8B0J - chains C and K of the 7 polymer chains in the assembly; structure by electron microscopy, 3.99 A resolution.

[Chain C]
Protein: RNase adapter protein RapZ
From: Escherichia coli K-12
UniProt: P0A894 (RAPZ_ECOLI); residues 1-284 here = UniProt positions 1-284
Amino-acid sequence (284 residues; numbered 1 to 284; the number before each row is that of its first residue):
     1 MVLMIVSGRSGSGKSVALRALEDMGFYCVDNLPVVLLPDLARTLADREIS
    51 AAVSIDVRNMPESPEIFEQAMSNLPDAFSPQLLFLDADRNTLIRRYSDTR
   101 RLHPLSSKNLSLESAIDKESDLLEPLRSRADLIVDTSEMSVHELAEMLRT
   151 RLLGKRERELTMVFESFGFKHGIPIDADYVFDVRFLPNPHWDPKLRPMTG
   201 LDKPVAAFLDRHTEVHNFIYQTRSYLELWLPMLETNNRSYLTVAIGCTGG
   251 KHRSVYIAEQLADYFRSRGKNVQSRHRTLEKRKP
Disordered / not traced: 96-111, 283-284
UniProt features mapped onto this chain:
  - region: Arg266 to Pro284 (RNA-binding)
  - binding site (ATP): Gly8 to Ser15
  - binding site (GTP): Asp56 to Asn59
  - modified residue: Lys251 (N6-acetyllysine)
  - mutagenesis: Lys270 (K270A: Lack of activity. Does not bind GlmY and GlmZ; when associated with A-281; A-282 and A-283), Lys281 (K281A: Lack of activity. Does not bind GlmY and GlmZ; when associated with A-270; A-282 and A-283), Arg282 (R282A: Lack of activity. Does not bind GlmY and GlmZ; when associated with A-270; A-281 and A-283), Lys283 (K283A: Lack of activity. Does not bind GlmY and GlmZ; when associated with A-270; A-281 and A-282)
Reported in the primary citation:
  - mutagenesis - T161A/Y240A/N271A/Q273A (2-fold), H190A: decreased binding to Ribonuclease E
  - mutagenesis - K170A: decreased binding to GlmZ small RNA (chain K)

[Chain K]
Molecule: GlmZ small RNA
From: Escherichia coli K-12
Sequence (207 nucleotides; each row starts with the number of its first residue):
     1 GUAGAUGCUCAUUCCAUCUCUUAUGUUCGCCUUAGUGCCUCAUAAACUCC
    51 GGAAUGACGCAGAGCCGUUUACGGUGCUUAUCGUCCACUGACAGAUGUCG
   101 CUUAUGCCUCAUCAGACACCAUGGACACAACGUUGAGUGAAGCACCCACU
   151 UGUUGUCAUACAGACCUGUUUUAACGCCUGCUCCGUUAAUAAGAGCAGGC
   201 GUUUUUU
Disordered / not traced: 1-6, 65-72, 94-96, 104-108, 116-120, 123, 153-171

[How chain C and chain K interact]
Contacting residue pairs - 12 pairs, chain C then chain K:
  His171(C) - U48(K)  salt bridge to the phosphate
  His171(C) - C49(K)  hydrogen bond to the base
  Ile175(C) - A46(K)  base contact
  Asn188(C) - C14(K)  phosphate contact
  His190(C) - U13(K)  phosphate contact
  His190(C) - C14(K)  phosphate contact
  Ala207(C) - G135(K)  base contact
  Asn237(C) - A44(K)  phosphate contact
  Arg238(C) - A44(K)  phosphate contact
  Ser239(C) - A44(K)  hydrogen bond to the phosphate
  Thr248(C) - C14(K)  hydrogen bond to the phosphate
  Thr248(C) - C15(K)  phosphate contact
Interface residues without a listed pair, chain C (15 interface residues in all): Gly172, Pro193, Lys203, Tyr240, Gly249, Lys251
Interface residues without a listed pair, chain K (10 interface residues in all): A45, U55

[Summary]
Chain C and chain K form an interface of 15 and 10 residues respectively, with 3 hydrogen bonds and 1 salt
bridge. Among the polar pairs are His171(C)-C49(K), Ser239(C)-A44(K) and Thr248(C)-C14(K). From the paper:
T161A/Y240A/N271A/Q273A and H190A of chain C reduce binding to Ribonuclease E; K170A of chain C reduces
binding to GlmZ small RNA (chain K).
Chain C is RNase adapter protein RapZ and chain K is GlmZ small RNA, both from Escherichia coli K-12; the
structure, CryoEM structure of bacterial RNaseE.RapZ.GlmZ complex central to the control of cell envelope
biogenesis, was determined by electron microscopy (same publication as 8B0I).
